Entry 9B1E (electron microscopy, 4.40 A resolution (low resolution: residue-level contacts below are approximate; hydrogen-bond / salt-bridge calls are withheld)); this record covers chains X and Y of the 21 polymer chains in the assembly.

[Chain X]
Molecule: Histone H4
Source organism: Drosophila melanogaster
Reference sequence: A0A0B4KFZ9 (A0A0B4KFZ9_DROME); residues 0-102 here correspond to UniProt positions 1-103 (UniProt number = residue number + 1)
Chain sequence (103 residues; numbered 0 to 102; the number before each row is that of its first residue; numbering starts at 0):
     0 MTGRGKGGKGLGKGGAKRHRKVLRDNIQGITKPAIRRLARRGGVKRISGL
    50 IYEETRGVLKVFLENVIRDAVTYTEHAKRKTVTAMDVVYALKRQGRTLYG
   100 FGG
Disordered / not traced: 0-21

[Chain Y]
Molecule: 214-nt DNA strand
Sequence (214 nucleotides; row label = number of the first residue in the row; numbers below 1 keep their minus sign (DA-133 is residue -133)):
  -133 ATCGCATCGATCTTCACACCGAGTTCATCCCTTATGTGATGGACCCTATA
   -83 CGCGGCCGCCCTGGAGAATCCCGGTGCCGAGGCCGCTCAATTGGTCGTAG
   -33 CAAGCTCTAGCACCGCTTAAACGCACGTACGCGCTGTCCCCCGCGTTTTA
    17 ACCGCCAAGGGGATTACTCCCTAGTCTCCAGGCACGTGTCAGATATATAC
    67 ATCCTGTGCATGAT
Disordered / not traced: -133 to -105, 77-80

[Chain X / chain Y interface]
Contacting residue pairs - 11 pairs, chain X then chain Y:
  Arg35(X) - DC8(Y)
  Arg45(X) - DC8(Y)
  Ile46(X) - DC7(Y)
  Ile46(X) - DC8(Y)
  Gly48(X) - DC7(Y)
  Arg78(X) - DA29(Y)
  Arg78(X) - DT30(Y)
  Lys79(X) - DG28(Y)
  Lys79(X) - DA29(Y)
  Thr80(X) - DG28(Y)
  Thr80(X) - DA29(Y)
Interface residues without a listed pair, chain X (10 interface residues in all): Arg39, Lys44, Ser47
Interface residues without a listed pair, chain Y (6 interface residues in all): DG9

[Overview]
The interface between chain X and chain Y involves 10 residues on one side and 6 on the other.
Here chain X is Histone H4 (Drosophila melanogaster) and chain Y is a 214-nt DNA strand. Entry 9B1E (Cryo-EM
structure of native SWR1 bound to nucleosome (composite structure)) was determined by electron microscopy,
deposited together with 9B1D.
